PDB entry 3GLZ | X-ray diffraction, 1.78 A resolution | chains A and B

[Chain A (and B)]
Protein: Transthyretin
From: Homo sapiens
Notes: fragment: to 147; chain B of this document is another copy of the same molecule, construct and numbering; everything in this record applies to it too
UniProtKB: P02766 (TTHY_HUMAN); residues 1-127 here correspond to UniProt positions 21-147 (UniProt number = residue number + 20)
Sequence (127 residues; numbered 1 to 127; the number before each row is that of its first residue):
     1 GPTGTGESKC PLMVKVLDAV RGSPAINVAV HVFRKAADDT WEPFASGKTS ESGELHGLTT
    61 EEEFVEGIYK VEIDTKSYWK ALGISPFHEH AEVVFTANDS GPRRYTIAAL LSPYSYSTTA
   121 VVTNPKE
Not modelled in the structure: 1-9, 125-127 (chain B: 1-9, 37-38, 101-103, 124-127)
UniProt features mapped onto this chain:
  - binding site (L-thyroxine): Lys-15, Glu-54, Ser-117
  - modified residue: Cys-10 (Sulfocysteine), Glu-42 (4-carboxyglutamate), Ser-52 (Phosphoserine)
  - glycosylation: Asn-98 (N-linked (GlcNAc...) asparagine)
Residues lining bound ligands: 1BD (3-[({(1E)-[2-(trifluoromethyl)phenyl]methylidene}amino)oxy]propanoic acid): Lys-15, Leu-17, Thr-106, Ala-108, Ala-109, Leu-110, Ser-117, Thr-118, Thr-119, Val-121
From the paper describing this entry:
  - binding site for 1BD: Lys-15, Leu-17, Ala-108, Leu-110, Ser-117, Thr-119
  - conformationally variable residues (side-chain flip): Thr-119

[Interface between chain A and chain B]
Residue-residue contacts - 45 pairs, chain A then chain B:
  Ile-68(A) with Glu-89(B)
  Lys-70(A) with Glu-92(B), salt bridge
  Phe-87(A) with Phe-95(B), hydrophobic; Thr-96(B); Tyr-105(B), hydrophobic; Ile-107(B), hydrophobic; Ala-120(B), hydrophobic; Val-122(B), hydrophobic
  His-88(A) with Val-93(B); Val-94(B)
  Glu-89(A) with Ile-68(B); Val-94(B), hydrogen bond (backbone-backbone); Phe-95(B); Thr-96(B), hydrogen bond
  His-90(A) with Val-94(B)
  Glu-92(A) with Glu-92(B); Val-94(B); Tyr-116(B), hydrogen bond (backbone-side chain)
  Val-93(A) with His-88(B)
  Val-94(A) with His-88(B); Glu-89(B), hydrogen bond (backbone-backbone); His-90(B); Glu-92(B)
  Phe-95(A) with Phe-87(B), hydrophobic
  Thr-96(A) with Lys-76(B); Glu-89(B), hydrogen bond
  Tyr-105(A) with Phe-87(B), hydrophobic
  Tyr-114(A) with Thr-119(B), hydrogen bond (backbone-side chain); Ala-120(B), hydrogen bond (backbone-backbone)
  Ser-115(A) with Thr-118(B), hydrogen bond (side chain-backbone); Thr-119(B)
  Tyr-116(A) with Glu-92(B), hydrogen bond (side chain-backbone); Tyr-116(B), hydrogen bond; Ser-117(B); Thr-118(B), hydrogen bond (backbone-backbone)
  Ser-117(A) with Tyr-116(B); Ser-117(B), hydrogen bond
  Thr-118(A) with Ser-115(B), hydrogen bond (backbone-side chain); Tyr-116(B), hydrogen bond (backbone-backbone)
  Thr-119(A) with Tyr-114(B), hydrogen bond (side chain-backbone); Ser-115(B), hydrogen bond
  Ala-120(A) with Phe-87(B), hydrophobic; Tyr-114(B), hydrogen bond (backbone-backbone)
  Val-122(A) with Phe-87(B), hydrophobic; Tyr-114(B), hydrophobic
Other interface residues (no listed pair), chain A (22 interface residues in all): Lys-76, Ile-107
Other interface residues (no listed pair), chain B (22 interface residues in all): Lys-70

[In short]
The chain A/chain B interface involves 22 residues from each chain, with 17 hydrogen bonds and 1 salt bridge.
Polar contacts include Lys-70(A)/Glu-92(B), Glu-89(A)/Thr-96(B) and Glu-92(A)/Tyr-116(B). Chain A binds
compound 1BD. The paper reports a binding site for 1BD at Lys-15(A), Leu-17(A) and Ala-108(A) among others;
conformational variability at Thr-119(A).
Both chains are Transthyretin (Homo sapiens). Entry 3GLZ (Human Transthyretin (TTR) complexed
with(E)-3-(2-(trifluoromethyl)benzylideneaminooxy)propanoic acid (inhibitor 11)) was determined by X-ray
diffraction, deposited together with 3GS0, 3GS4 and 3GS7.
